PDB entry 8FMN | X-ray diffraction, 3.10 A resolution | chains B and C of the 3 polymer chains in the assembly

Chain B:
Name: Troponin T, cardiac muscle
From: Homo sapiens
UniProtKB: P45379 (TNNT2_HUMAN); aligned to UniProt positions 193-297 over residues 183-287 (the alignment contains insertions or deletions, so no single offset holds)
Chain sequence (108 residues; numbered 180 to 287; the number before each row is that of its first residue):
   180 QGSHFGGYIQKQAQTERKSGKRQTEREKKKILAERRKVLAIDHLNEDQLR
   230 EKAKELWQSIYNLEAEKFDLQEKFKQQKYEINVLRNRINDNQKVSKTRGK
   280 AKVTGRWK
Disordered / not traced: 180-204, 272-287
Differences from the reference sequence: expression tag (180-182)
UniProt features mapped onto this chain:
  - modified residue: T194 (Phosphothreonine), S198 (Phosphoserine), T203 (Phosphothreonine)

Chain C:
Name: Troponin I, cardiac muscle
From: Homo sapiens
UniProtKB: P19429 (TNNI3_HUMAN); residues 32-166 here = UniProt positions 32-166
Chain sequence (135 residues; row label = number of the first residue in the row):
    32 EPHAKKKSKISASRKLQLKTLLLQIAKQELEREAEERRGEKGRALSTRAQ
    82 PLELAGLGFAELQDLARQLHARVDKVDEERYDIEAKVTKNITEIADLTQK
   132 IFDLRGKFKRPTLRRVRISADAMMQALLGARAKES
Disordered / not traced: 32-38, 86-87, 136-149, 160-166
Differences from the reference sequence: conflict A80 (Cys in P19429), A97 (Cys in P19429)
UniProt features mapped onto this chain:
  - region: T129 to I149 (Involved in binding TNC and actin)
  - modified residue: S42 (Phosphoserine), S44 (Phosphoserine), T51 (Phosphothreonine), S77 (Phosphoserine), T78 (Phosphothreonine), T129 (Phosphothreonine), T143 (Phosphothreonine), S150 (Phosphoserine), S166 (Phosphoserine)
  - natural variant: K36 (K36Q: In CMD1FF), P82 (P82S: Risk factor for CMH7), A116 (A116G: In CMD1FF), R141 (R141Q: In CMH7), L144 (L144Q: In RCM1), R145 (R145G: In CMH7; R145W: In RCM1), A157 (A157V: In CMH7), R162 (R162P: In CMH7; R162Q: In CMH7), S166 (S166F: In CMH7)

Interface between chain B and chain C:
Pairs across the interface (78; chain B residue first):
  R215(B) - H101(C)
  R215(B) - D105(C)  salt bridge
  K216(B) - R98(C)
  V217(B) - R98(C)
  A219(B) - H101(C)
  I220(B) - Q94(C)
  I220(B) - A97(C)
  I220(B) - H101(C)
  D221(B) - Q94(C)
  D221(B) - R98(C)  salt bridge
  E225(B) - F90(C)
  L228(B) - L93(C)  hydrophobic
  L228(B) - A97(C)  hydrophobic
  R229(B) - L85(C)
  A232(B) - L83(C)
  A232(B) - L100(C)
  K233(B) - L83(C)
  L235(B) - A97(C)
  L235(B) - L100(C)  hydrophobic
  L235(B) - H101(C)
  L235(B) - V104(C)  hydrophobic
  W236(B) - A80(C)
  W236(B) - Q81(C)  hydrogen bond (side chain-backbone)
  W236(B) - P82(C)  hydrophobic
  I239(B) - L100(C)  hydrophobic
  I239(B) - V104(C)  hydrophobic
  I239(B) - V107(C)  hydrophobic
  Y240(B) - L76(C)
  Y240(B) - A80(C)  hydrophobic
  L242(B) - V104(C)  hydrophobic
  L242(B) - V107(C)  hydrophobic
  L242(B) - D108(C)
  L242(B) - R111(C)
  E243(B) - L76(C)
  E243(B) - R79(C)
  E243(B) - R103(C)  salt bridge
  A244(B) - K72(C)
  A244(B) - L76(C)
  E245(B) - R111(C)  salt bridge
  K246(B) - R79(C)
  K246(B) - E110(C)  salt bridge
  K246(B) - R111(C)
  K246(B) - I114(C)
  F247(B) - R68(C)
  F247(B) - E71(C)
  F247(B) - K72(C)
  F247(B) - A75(C)  hydrophobic
  D248(B) - K72(C)  salt bridge
  L249(B) - R111(C)
  L249(B) - I114(C)
  L249(B) - E115(C)
  L249(B) - V118(C)
  Q250(B) - R79(C)  hydrogen bond
  Q250(B) - I114(C)
  E251(B) - R68(C)  salt bridge
  E251(B) - E71(C)
  K252(B) - V118(C)
  F253(B) - N121(C)
  K254(B) - E71(C)  salt bridge
  Q256(B) - V118(C)  hydrogen bond (side chain-backbone)
  Q256(B) - N121(C)  hydrogen bond
  Q256(B) - I122(C)
  Q256(B) - I125(C)
  E259(B) - I125(C)
  I260(B) - E124(C)
  I260(B) - I125(C)  hydrophobic
  I260(B) - L128(C)  hydrophobic
  L263(B) - I125(C)
  L263(B) - L128(C)  hydrophobic
  L263(B) - T129(C)
  R264(B) - E124(C)  salt bridge
  R266(B) - I132(C)
  I267(B) - L128(C)
  I267(B) - K131(C)
  I267(B) - I132(C)  hydrophobic
  N270(B) - I132(C)
  N270(B) - L135(C)
  Q271(B) - L135(C)
Also at the interface, not in a pair above, chain B (38 interface residues in all): K257
Also at the interface, not in a pair above, chain C (40 interface residues in all): L88, A102, K117

Summary:
38 residues of chain B and 40 residues of chain C are in contact; the contacts include 4 hydrogen bonds and 9
salt bridges. Polar pairs include R215(B)-D105(C), D221(B)-R98(C) and E243(B)-R103(C).
Chain B is Troponin T, cardiac muscle and chain C is Troponin I, cardiac muscle, both from Homo sapiens; the
structure, Complex structure of K210 deletion Troponin complex, was determined by X-ray diffraction.
